PDB entry 7T4D | X-ray diffraction, 3.00 A resolution | chains B and A

Chain B (and A):
Name: Epx4
Notes: chain A of this document is another copy of the same molecule, construct and numbering; everything in this record applies to it too
Chain sequence (312 residues; each row starts with the number of its first residue):
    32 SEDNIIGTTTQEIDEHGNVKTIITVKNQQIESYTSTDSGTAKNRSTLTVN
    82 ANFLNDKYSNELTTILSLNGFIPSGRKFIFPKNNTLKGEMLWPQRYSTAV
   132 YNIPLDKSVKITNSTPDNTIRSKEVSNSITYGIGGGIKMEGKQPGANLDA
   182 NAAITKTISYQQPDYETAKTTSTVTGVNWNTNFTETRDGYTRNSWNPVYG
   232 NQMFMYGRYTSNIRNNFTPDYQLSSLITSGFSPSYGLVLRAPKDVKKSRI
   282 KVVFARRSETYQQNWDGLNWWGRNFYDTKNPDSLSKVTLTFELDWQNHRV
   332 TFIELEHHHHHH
Unresolved in the structure: 32-33, 335-343
From the paper describing this entry:
  - self-association interface (contacts with another copy of this molecule): K51, K57

Interface between chain B and chain A:
Residue-residue contacts - 124 pairs, chain B then chain A:
  N35(B) - Q59(A)  hydrogen bond
  N35(B) - Q60(A)  hydrogen bond (backbone-backbone)
  N35(B) - I61(A)  hydrogen bond (side chain-backbone)
  I36(B) - N58(A)
  I37(B) - N58(A)  hydrogen bond (backbone-backbone)
  I37(B) - Q60(A)
  I37(B) - Y89(A)  hydrophobic
  G38(B) - K57(A)
  G38(B) - N58(A)  hydrogen bond (backbone-backbone)
  T39(B) - T55(A)
  T39(B) - V56(A)  hydrogen bond (side chain-backbone)
  T39(B) - N58(A)
  T40(B) - I54(A)
  T40(B) - T55(A)
  T40(B) - V56(A)  hydrogen bond (backbone-backbone)
  T40(B) - N58(A)  hydrogen bond
  T41(B) - I53(A)
  T41(B) - I54(A)
  T41(B) - T55(A)  hydrogen bond
  Q42(B) - T52(A)
  Q42(B) - I53(A)
  Q42(B) - I54(A)  hydrogen bond (backbone-backbone)
  E43(B) - K51(A)  salt bridge
  E43(B) - T52(A)
  I44(B) - K51(A)
  I44(B) - T52(A)  hydrogen bond (backbone-backbone)
  D45(B) - V50(A)
  E46(B) - V50(A)  hydrogen bond (backbone-backbone)
  S63(B) - Y89(A)
  Y64(B) - Y89(A)
  T65(B) - Y89(A)  hydrogen bond (backbone-backbone)
  T65(B) - S90(A)
  T65(B) - N91(A)
  S66(B) - N91(A)  hydrogen bond
  S66(B) - E92(A)  hydrogen bond
  T67(B) - E92(A)  hydrogen bond (backbone-side chain)
  T67(B) - T143(A)
  T67(B) - R271(A)
  D68(B) - K141(A)  salt bridge
  S69(B) - K141(A)  hydrogen bond (backbone-side chain)
  S69(B) - T143(A)
  S69(B) - V205(A)
  G70(B) - V205(A)
  T71(B) - T204(A)
  T71(B) - V205(A)  hydrogen bond (side chain-backbone)
  T77(B) - S203(A)  hydrogen bond (side chain-backbone)
  T77(B) - T204(A)
  T77(B) - V205(A)
  T79(B) - T143(A)  hydrogen bond (side chain-backbone)
  N81(B) - R271(A)
  F102(B) - N149(A)
  F102(B) - K200(A)
  F102(B) - T201(A)
  F102(B) - T202(A)
  F102(B) - S203(A)
  K169(B) - E171(A)  salt bridge
  Q174(B) - E171(A)
  Q174(B) - G172(A)
  P175(B) - G172(A)  hydrogen bond (backbone-backbone)
  G176(B) - M170(A)
  A177(B) - K169(A)
  A177(B) - M170(A)  hydrogen bond (backbone-backbone)
  N178(B) - I168(A)
  L179(B) - G167(A)
  L179(B) - I168(A)  hydrogen bond (backbone-backbone)
  D180(B) - G166(A)
  D180(B) - G167(A)
  A181(B) - G165(A)
  A181(B) - G166(A)  hydrogen bond (backbone-backbone)
  N182(B) - I164(A)
  A183(B) - G163(A)
  A183(B) - I164(A)  hydrogen bond (backbone-backbone)
  A184(B) - Y162(A)
  I185(B) - I160(A)
  I185(B) - T161(A)
  I185(B) - Y162(A)  hydrogen bond (backbone-backbone)
  T186(B) - I160(A)
  T186(B) - T161(A)
  K187(B) - N158(A)
  K187(B) - S159(A)
  K187(B) - I160(A)  hydrogen bond (backbone-backbone)
  T188(B) - N158(A)
  T188(B) - S159(A)  hydrogen bond
  I189(B) - V156(A)
  I189(B) - S157(A)
  I189(B) - N158(A)  hydrogen bond (backbone-backbone)
  S190(B) - V156(A)
  S190(B) - S157(A)  hydrogen bond
  Y191(B) - E155(A)
  Y191(B) - V156(A)  hydrogen bond (backbone-backbone)
  Y191(B) - N158(A)
  Q192(B) - K154(A)
  Q193(B) - S153(A)
  Q193(B) - K154(A)  hydrogen bond (backbone-backbone)
  P194(B) - R152(A)
  P194(B) - S153(A)
  D195(B) - I151(A)
  D195(B) - R152(A)  hydrogen bond (backbone-backbone)
  Y196(B) - I151(A)
  E216(B) - K154(A)  salt bridge
  T217(B) - K154(A)  hydrogen bond (backbone-side chain)
  R218(B) - K154(A)
  R218(B) - I189(A)
  R218(B) - Y191(A)
  R218(B) - Q193(A)  hydrogen bond
  Y237(B) - N224(A)  hydrogen bond (side chain-backbone)
  Y237(B) - S225(A)
  N246(B) - N224(A)  hydrogen bond (backbone-side chain)
  P250(B) - N224(A)
  Y252(B) - Q193(A)
  Y252(B) - E197(A)
  Y252(B) - T215(A)
  Y252(B) - E216(A)  hydrogen bond
  Y252(B) - T222(A)
  S256(B) - N149(A)
  S256(B) - T150(A)
  L257(B) - I151(A)  hydrophobic
  S260(B) - N149(A)
  S260(B) - A199(A)
  S260(B) - K200(A)
  G261(B) - N149(A)  hydrogen bond (backbone-side chain)
  S263(B) - D148(A)
  S263(B) - N149(A)  hydrogen bond (side chain-backbone)
  R330(B) - N91(A)
Also at the interface, not in a pair above, chain B (73 interface residues in all): D34, Q59, E171, T212, D219, G220, F248, D251, L254, F262, H329
Also at the interface, not in a pair above, chain A (64 interface residues in all): N49, D87, I142, K187

Summary:
Chain B and chain A form an interface of 73 and 64 residues respectively, with 40 hydrogen bonds and 4 salt
bridges. Polar pairs include E43(B)-K51(A), D68(B)-K141(A) and K169(B)-E171(A). From the paper: a
self-association interface involving K51(B) and K57(B).
Both chains are Epx4. Entry 7T4D (Pore structure of pore-forming toxin Epx4) was determined by X-ray
diffraction, deposited together with 7T4E.
